PDB entry 7XUP | X-ray diffraction, 2.60 A resolution | chain A

== Chain A ==
Name: Transcriptional regulator, PadR-like family
Source organism: Lactococcus lactis subsp. cremoris MG1363
UniProt: A2RI36 (A2RI36_LACLM); residue numbers follow UniProt; this construct covers 2-116
Amino-acid sequence (132 residues; each row starts with the number of its first residue; numbering starts at 0):
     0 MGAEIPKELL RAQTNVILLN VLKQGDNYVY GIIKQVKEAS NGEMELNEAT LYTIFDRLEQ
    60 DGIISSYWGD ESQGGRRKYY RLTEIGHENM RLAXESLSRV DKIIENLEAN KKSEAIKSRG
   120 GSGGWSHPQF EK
Not modelled in the structure: 0-3, 114-131
Differences from the reference sequence: initiating methionine (0); expression tag (1, 117-131); engineered mutation Leu8 (Met in A2RI36), Asp55 (Lys in A2RI36), Gln59 (Lys in A2RI36), Leu96 (Trp in A2RI36); conflict DFF_93 (Phe in A2RI36)
Modified residues: DFF (4-benzoyl-D-phenylalanine) at position 93

== In short ==
Chain A is Transcriptional regulator, PadR-like family (Lactococcus lactis subsp. cremoris MG1363); the
structure, Crystal structure of TPe3.0, was determined by X-ray diffraction (same publication as 7XUQ).
